2A45 - chains A and B of the 10 polymer chains in the assembly; structure by X-ray diffraction, 3.65 A resolution.

# Chain A
Name: Thrombin light chain
Organism: Homo sapiens
Notes: EC 3.4.21.5
UniProtKB: P00734 (THRB_HUMAN); residues 1-14 here correspond to UniProt positions 336-349 (UniProt number = residue number + 335)
Amino-acid sequence (36 residues; each row starts with the number of its first residue; a row labelled like 14A-14M holds insertion residues (14A, then the next letters in order)):
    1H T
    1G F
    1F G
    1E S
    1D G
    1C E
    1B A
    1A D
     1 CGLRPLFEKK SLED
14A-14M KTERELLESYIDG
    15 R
Not modelled in the structure: 1H, 1G, 1F, 1E
Swiss-Prot annotation at these positions:
  - site: Arg15 (Cleavage)

# Chain B
Name: Thrombin heavy chain
Organism: Homo sapiens
Notes: EC 3.4.21.5
UniProtKB: P00734 (THRB_HUMAN); the construct lacks a stretch of the UniProt sequence and is renumbered around it, so the offset changes along the chain: 16-36 = UniProt 364-384; 37-60 = UniProt 386-409; 61-77 = UniProt 419-435; 78-97 = UniProt 437-456; 6 more segments
Amino-acid sequence (259 residues; row label = number of the first residue in the row; note: 1 number in that range is skipped by the numbering (no residue carries it; nothing is unmodelled there); a row labelled like 60A-60I holds insertion residues (60A, then the next letters in order)):
    16 IVEGSDAEIG MSPWQVMLFR K
   36A S
    37 PQELLCGASL ISDRWVLTAA HCLL
60A-60I YPPWDKNFT
    61 ENDLLVRIGK HSRTRYE
   77A R
    78 NIEKISMLEK IYIHPRYNWR
   97A E
    98 NLDRDIALMK LKKPVAFSDY IHPVCLPDRE TA
129A-129C ASL
   130 LQAGYKGRVT GWGNLKETWT
149A-149E ANVGK
   150 GQPSVLQVVN LPIVERPVCK DSTRIRITDN MFCAG
  184A Y
   185 KP
186A-186D DEGK
   187 RGDACEGDSG GPFVMKSP
204A-204B FN
   205 NRWYQMGIVS WGE
   219 GC
  221A D
   221 RDGKYGFYTH VFRLKKWIQK VIDQFGE
Not modelled in the structure: 247
Cystine bridges: Cys42-Cys58, Cys168-Cys182, Cys191-Cys220
Residues lining bound ligands: 0G6 (D-phenylalanyl-N-[(2S,3S)-6-{[amino(iminio)methyl]amino}-1-chloro-2-hydroxyhexan-3-yl]-L-prolinamide): Cys42, His57, Cys58, Tyr60A, Trp60D, Asn98, Leu99, Asp189, Ala190, Cys191, Glu192, Gly193, Asp194, Ser195, Ser214, Trp215, Gly216, Gly219, Cys220, Gly226
Swiss-Prot annotation at these positions:
  - region: Ala183 to Val200 (High affinity receptor-binding region which is also known as the TP508 peptide)
  - active site (Charge relay system): His57, Asp102, Ser195
  - glycosylation: Asn60G (N-linked (GlcNAc...) (complex) asparagine)

# Interface between chain A and chain B
Inter-chain disulfides: Cys1(A)-Cys122(B)
Residue-residue contacts (51; chain A residue first):
  Cys1(A) - Pro120(B)
  Cys1(A) - Val121(B)
  Cys1(A) - Cys122(B)  disulfide
  Cys1(A) - Arg206(B)  hydrogen bond (backbone-side chain)
  Asp1A(A) - His119(B)  salt bridge
  Asp1A(A) - Arg206(B)
  Ala1B(A) - Arg206(B)
  Gly1D(A) - Asp49(B)
  Gly2(A) - Pro120(B)  hydrogen bond (backbone-backbone)
  Gly2(A) - Val121(B)
  Gly2(A) - Cys122(B)  hydrogen bond (backbone-side chain)
  Gly2(A) - Arg206(B)
  Gly2(A) - Trp207(B)  hydrogen bond (backbone-backbone)
  Leu3(A) - His119(B)
  Leu3(A) - Arg206(B)
  Arg4(A) - Gly25(B)
  Arg4(A) - Met26(B)
  Arg4(A) - Trp29(B)
  Arg4(A) - Arg137(B)
  Arg4(A) - Lys202(B)
  Arg4(A) - Trp207(B)
  Pro5(A) - Ser115(B)
  Pro5(A) - Asp116(B)
  Leu6(A) - Ile24(B)
  Leu6(A) - Gly25(B)
  Leu6(A) - Asp116(B)
  Phe7(A) - Ile24(B)
  Phe7(A) - Gly25(B)
  Phe7(A) - Met26(B)
  Glu8(A) - Lys202(B)  salt bridge
  Glu8(A) - Asn205(B)
  Glu8(A) - Trp207(B)  hydrogen bond
  Asp14(A) - Arg137(B)  salt bridge
  Lys14A(A) - Glu23(B)  hydrogen bond (backbone-side chain)
  Thr14B(A) - Arg137(B)
  Thr14B(A) - Asn159(B)
  Glu14C(A) - Lys202(B)  salt bridge
  Glu14C(A) - Trp207(B)
  Glu14E(A) - Lys135(B)  salt bridge
  Glu14E(A) - Asn159(B)
  Glu14E(A) - Lys186D(B)  salt bridge
  Leu14F(A) - Lys135(B)
  Leu14F(A) - Gly136(B)
  Leu14F(A) - Met201(B)  hydrophobic
  Leu14F(A) - Lys202(B)
  Ser14I(A) - Tyr134(B)
  Ser14I(A) - Lys135(B)  hydrogen bond (side chain-backbone)
  Tyr14J(A) - Tyr134(B)  hydrophobic
  Tyr14J(A) - Lys202(B)  hydrogen bond (side chain-backbone)
  Tyr14J(A) - Pro204(B)
  Ile14K(A) - Tyr134(B)
Interface residues without a listed pair, chain A (21 interface residues in all): Glu1C
Interface residues without a listed pair, chain B (29 interface residues in all): Pro28, Phe114, Leu123, Gly133, Asn204B

# In short
Chain A and chain B form an interface of 21 and 29 residues respectively; the contacts include 1 disulfide
bond, 8 hydrogen bonds and 6 salt bridges. Polar pairs include Asp1A(A)-His119(B), Glu8(A)-Lys202(B) and
Glu14E(A)-Lys135(B). Chain B binds compound 0G6.
Chain A is Thrombin light chain and chain B is Thrombin heavy chain, both from Homo sapiens; the structure,
Crystal structure of the complex between thrombin and the central "E" region of fibrin, was determined by
X-ray diffraction.
